Entry 4L5R (X-ray diffraction, 1.87 A resolution); this record covers chains C and B of the 3 polymer chains in the assembly.

== Chain C ==
Protein: Interferon-activable protein 202
Source organism: Mus musculus
Notes: fragment: hin-200 1
Reference sequence: Q9R002 (IFI2_MOUSE); residues 46-243 here = UniProt positions 46-243
Chain sequence (198 residues; row label = number of the first residue in the row):
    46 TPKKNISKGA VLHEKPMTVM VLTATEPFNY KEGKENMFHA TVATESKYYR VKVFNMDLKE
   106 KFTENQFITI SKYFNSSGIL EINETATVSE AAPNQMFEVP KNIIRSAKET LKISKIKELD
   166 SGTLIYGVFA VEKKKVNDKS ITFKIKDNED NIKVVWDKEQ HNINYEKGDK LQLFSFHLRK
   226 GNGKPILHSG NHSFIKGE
Sequence notes: variant Lys92 (Gln in Q9R002), Gln111 (Lys in Q9R002), Met141 (Ile in Q9R002), Phe142 (Ile in Q9R002), Glu204 (Lys in Q9R002)
Bound ions: Na+: Asn81, Phe99
UniProt features mapped onto this chain:
  - region: Met82 to Thr89 (Required for homomultimerization)
  - site: His84 (Mediates interaction with TP53BP1)
  - mutagenesis: Lys48 (K48A: Reduced DNA-binding. Strongly reduces affinity for DNA; when associated with A-53 and W-54), Lys53 (K53A: Reduced DNA-binding. Strongly reduces affinity for DNA; when associated with A-48 and W-54), Gly54 (G54W: Strongly reduces affinity for DNA; when associated with A-48 and A-53), Lys76 (K76A: Strongly reduces affinity for DNA; when associated with A-79 and A-236), Lys79 (K79A: Strongly reduces affinity for DNA; when associated with A-76 and A-236), His84 (H84F: Loss of interaction with TP53BP1; when associated with F-283; H84G: Abolished homomultimerization), Arg150 (R150E: Does not affect DNA-binding), Ser166 (S166A: Strongly reduces affinity for DNA; when associated with; S166E: Reduced DNA-binding), Lys180 (K180E: Abolished DNA-binding), Asn182 to Ser185 (Strongly reduces affinity for DNA), Asn182 (N182E: Abolished DNA-binding), Lys184 (K184E: Does not affect DNA-binding), 11 further mutagenesis entries in UniProt
What the authors report for this chain:
  - binding site for the 20-nt DNA strand (chain B): Lys48, Lys53
  - binding site for the 20-nt DNA strand: Arg224, Asn236

== Chain B ==
Molecule: 20-nt DNA strand
Sequence (20 nucleotides; row label = number of the first residue in the row):
     1 GCGATGGTTA ACCATCGCTG

== Interface between chain C and chain B ==
Residue-residue contacts - 19 pairs, chain C then chain B:
  Thr46(C) - DC18(B)  phosphate contact
  Lys48(C) - DG17(B)  salt bridge to the phosphate
  Lys48(C) - DC18(B)  phosphate contact
  Lys53(C) - DT15(B)  hydrogen bond to the base
  Lys53(C) - DC16(B)  sugar contact
  Gly54(C) - DC16(B)  phosphate contact
  Gly54(C) - DG17(B)  hydrogen bond to the phosphate
  Lys180(C) - DG6(B)  phosphate contact
  Lys180(C) - DG7(B)  salt bridge to the phosphate
  Asn182(C) - DG7(B)  sugar contact
  Asn182(C) - DT8(B)  phosphate contact
  Asp183(C) - DT8(B)  hydrogen bond to the phosphate
  Lys184(C) - DT8(B)  hydrogen bond to the phosphate
  Lys184(C) - DT9(B)  salt bridge to the phosphate
  Ser185(C) - DG7(B)  sugar contact
  Ser185(C) - DT8(B)  hydrogen bond to the phosphate
  Thr187(C) - DG7(B)  hydrogen bond to the phosphate
  Lys198(C) - DG6(B)  sugar contact
  Lys198(C) - DG7(B)  salt bridge to the phosphate
Interface residues without a listed pair, chain C (12 interface residues in all): Lys229

== Summary ==
12 residues of chain C face 8 of chain B across their interface, with 6 hydrogen bonds and 4 salt bridges.
Polar contacts include Lys53(C)-DT15(B), Gly54(C)-DG17(B) and Asp183(C)-DT8(B). From the paper: a binding site
for the 20-nt DNA strand (chain B) at Lys48(C) and Lys53(C); a binding site for the 20-nt DNA strand at
Arg224(C) and Asn236(C).
Chain C is Interferon-activable protein 202 (Mus musculus) and chain B is a 20-nt DNA strand; the structure,
Crystal structure of p202 HIN1 in complex with 20-mer dsDNA, was determined by X-ray diffraction, deposited
together with 4L5S, 4L5Q and 4L5T.
